6QZQ - chains A and B; structure by X-ray diffraction, 3.60 A resolution.

== Chain A (and B) ==
Molecule: CRISPR-associated (Cas) DxTHG family
Source organism: Sulfolobus islandicus (strain REY15A)
Notes: chain B of this document is another copy of the same molecule, construct and numbering; everything in this record applies to it too
UniProtKB: F0NE21 (F0NE21_SULIR); numbering as in UniProt (aligned over 1-454)
Sequence (454 residues; row label = number of the first residue in the row):
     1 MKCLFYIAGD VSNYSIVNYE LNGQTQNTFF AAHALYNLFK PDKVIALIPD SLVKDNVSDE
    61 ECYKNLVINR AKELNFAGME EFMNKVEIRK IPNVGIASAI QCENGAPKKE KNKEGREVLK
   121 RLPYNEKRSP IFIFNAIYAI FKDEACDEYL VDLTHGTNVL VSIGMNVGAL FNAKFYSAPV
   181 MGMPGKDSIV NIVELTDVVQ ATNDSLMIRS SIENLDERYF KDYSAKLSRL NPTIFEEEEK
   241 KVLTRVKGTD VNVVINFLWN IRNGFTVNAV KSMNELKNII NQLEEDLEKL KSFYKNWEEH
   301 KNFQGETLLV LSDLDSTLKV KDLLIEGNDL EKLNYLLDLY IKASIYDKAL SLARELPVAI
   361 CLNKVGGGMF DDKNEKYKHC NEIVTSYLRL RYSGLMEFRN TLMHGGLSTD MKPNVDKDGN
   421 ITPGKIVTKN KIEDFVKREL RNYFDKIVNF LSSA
Disulfides: C3-C146, C62-C102, C361-C380
What the authors report for this chain:
  - mutagenesis - H155D/N158D, H404A: abolished catalytic activity
  - catalytic residues: R399, N400, H404 (proposed by the authors, not directly observed)

== Interface between chain A and chain B ==
Residue-residue contacts (248; chain A residue first):
  D50(A) with W297(B)
  R89(A) with K295(B)
  K90(A) with W297(B), hydrogen bond (backbone-side chain); E298(B), salt bridge
  I91(A) with W297(B)
  P92(A) with W297(B)
  V94(A) with V193(B), hydrophobic
  G95(A) with P179(B)
  I96(A) with P179(B); V180(B); M181(B)
  A97(A) with M181(B)
  K127(A) with N191(B)
  R128(A) with W297(B); Q304(B)
  S129(A) with Q304(B), hydrogen bond (backbone-backbone); G305(B); E306(B); T307(B)
  P130(A) with E194(B); L195(B), hydrophobic; V198(B)
  I131(A) with D197(B); V198(B); T307(B)
  F132(A) with Y294(B), hydrophobic; W297(B), hydrophobic; F303(B); Q304(B)
  F134(A) with V198(B), hydrophobic; S312(B)
  N135(A) with Y294(B), hydrogen bond; L309(B), hydrogen bond (side chain-backbone); V310(B); L311(B), hydrogen bond (side chain-backbone)
  A136(A) with Y294(B)
  Y138(A) with R209(B); L311(B), hydrophobic; S312(B); D315(B), hydrogen bond
  A139(A) with K291(B)
  K142(A) with K291(B); D315(B), salt bridge
  D143(A) with K291(B), salt bridge; K295(B)
  L153(A) with N158(B), hydrogen bond (backbone-side chain)
  T154(A) with N158(B), hydrogen bond (backbone-side chain)
  H155(A) with N158(B)
  G156(A) with N158(B), hydrogen bond (backbone-side chain)
  N158(A) with L153(B), hydrogen bond (side chain-backbone); T154(B), hydrogen bond (side chain-backbone); H155(B); G156(B), hydrogen bond (side chain-backbone); N158(B); V161(B)
  V159(A) with S177(B); P179(B), hydrophobic; V193(B), hydrophobic
  V161(A) with N158(B); S162(B)
  S162(A) with V161(B); M165(B); L195(B)
  I163(A) with L195(B), hydrophobic
  M165(A) with S162(B); N166(B)
  N166(A) with V198(B); V199(B), hydrogen bond (side chain-backbone); T202(B), hydrogen bond (backbone-side chain)
  L170(A) with T202(B); S205(B); L206(B), hydrophobic; R209(B), hydrogen bond (backbone-side chain); S312(B)
  S177(A) with V159(B)
  P179(A) with V94(B); G95(B); I96(B); V159(B), hydrophobic
  V180(A) with I96(B)
  M181(A) with S51(B); I96(B); A97(B)
  N191(A) with K127(B)
  V193(A) with V94(B), hydrophobic
  E194(A) with P130(B)
  L195(A) with P130(B), hydrophobic; V159(B), hydrophobic; S162(B); I163(B), hydrophobic
  D197(A) with I131(B)
  V198(A) with P130(B), hydrophobic; I131(B); F134(B), hydrophobic; N166(B)
  V199(A) with N166(B), hydrogen bond (backbone-side chain)
  T202(A) with N166(B), hydrogen bond (side chain-backbone); L170(B)
  N203(A) with L206(B)
  S205(A) with L170(B)
  L206(A) with L170(B), hydrophobic; N203(B)
  M207(A) with M207(B), hydrophobic
  R209(A) with Y138(B); L170(B), hydrogen bond (side chain-backbone)
  S210(A) with M207(B); Y219(B), hydrogen bond (backbone-side chain)
  N214(A) with R218(B), hydrogen bond (backbone-side chain); Y219(B), hydrogen bond
  D216(A) with D216(B)
  R218(A) with N214(B), hydrogen bond (side chain-backbone); A343(B); S344(B); I345(B)
  Y219(A) with S210(B); N214(B), hydrogen bond; Y219(B)
  N256(A) with K429(B)
  W259(A) with Y346(B); K429(B); I432(B), hydrophobic
  R262(A) with S344(B), hydrogen bond (side chain-backbone); I345(B)
  N263(A) with Y346(B); L402(B)
  G264(A) with G405(B); G406(B), hydrogen bond (backbone-backbone)
  F265(A) with M411(B), hydrophobic; I432(B), hydrophobic
  T266(A) with G406(B), hydrogen bond (side chain-backbone)
  V267(A) with G406(B); L407(B); P413(B), hydrophobic; P423(B), hydrophobic
  K271(A) with N420(B); I421(B)
  K291(A) with A139(B); K142(B); D143(B), salt bridge
  Y294(A) with F132(B), hydrophobic; N135(B), hydrogen bond; A136(B)
  K295(A) with D143(B), salt bridge
  W297(A) with D50(B); K90(B), hydrogen bond (side chain-backbone); I91(B); P92(B); R128(B); F132(B), hydrophobic
  E298(A) with K90(B), salt bridge
  F303(A) with F132(B), hydrophobic
  Q304(A) with R128(B), hydrogen bond; S129(B), hydrogen bond (backbone-backbone); F132(B)
  G305(A) with S129(B)
  E306(A) with S129(B)
  T307(A) with S129(B); I131(B)
  L309(A) with N135(B), hydrogen bond (backbone-side chain)
  V310(A) with I131(B), hydrophobic; F134(B), hydrophobic; N135(B)
  L311(A) with N135(B), hydrogen bond (backbone-side chain); Y138(B), hydrophobic
  S312(A) with F134(B); Y138(B); L170(B)
  D315(A) with Y138(B), hydrogen bond; K142(B), salt bridge
  K319(A) with K142(B)
  N328(A) with G419(B), hydrogen bond (side chain-backbone)
  D329(A) with G419(B); N420(B), hydrogen bond; I421(B), hydrogen bond (side chain-backbone)
  L333(A) with I421(B), hydrophobic
  A343(A) with R218(B)
  S344(A) with R218(B); R262(B), hydrogen bond (backbone-side chain)
  I345(A) with R218(B); R262(B)
  Y346(A) with W259(B); N263(B)
  K348(A) with D347(B), salt bridge; L402(B)
  L352(A) with L407(B), hydrophobic
  E355(A) with L407(B)
  L356(A) with L407(B), hydrophobic
  L362(A) with V415(B), hydrophobic
  N363(A) with V415(B); K417(B); D418(B), hydrogen bond (side chain-backbone); G419(B), hydrogen bond (side chain-backbone)
  G366(A) with K417(B)
  G367(A) with V415(B)
  G368(A) with N414(B); V415(B), hydrogen bond (backbone-backbone)
  M369(A) with K412(B); P413(B); N414(B)
  F370(A) with L407(B), hydrophobic; S408(B); T409(B); P413(B), hydrogen bond (backbone-backbone)
  D371(A) with K412(B)
  Y377(A) with T409(B)
  T401(A) with F265(B)
  L402(A) with N263(B); K348(B), hydrogen bond (backbone-side chain)
  M403(A) with M403(B), hydrophobic
  G405(A) with G264(B)
  G406(A) with G264(B); T266(B), hydrogen bond (backbone-side chain); V267(B)
  L407(A) with V267(B); L352(B), hydrophobic; E355(B); L356(B), hydrophobic; F370(B), hydrophobic
  S408(A) with F370(B)
  T409(A) with F370(B); Y377(B)
  M411(A) with F265(B), hydrophobic
  K412(A) with M369(B); F370(B); D371(B)
  P413(A) with M369(B); F370(B), hydrogen bond (backbone-backbone)
  N414(A) with G368(B); M369(B)
  V415(A) with A359(B); G367(B); G368(B), hydrogen bond (backbone-backbone); F370(B), hydrophobic
  D416(A) with N363(B)
  K417(A) with N363(B); G366(B)
  D418(A) with N363(B), hydrogen bond (backbone-side chain)
  G419(A) with N328(B); L330(B); N363(B)
  N420(A) with K271(B); D329(B)
  I421(A) with K271(B), hydrogen bond (backbone-side chain); D329(B), hydrogen bond (backbone-side chain); L330(B), hydrophobic; L333(B), hydrophobic
  K429(A) with N256(B); W259(B)
Interface residues without a listed pair, chain A (141 interface residues in all): S51, N125, I140, T157, A169, P184, I189, S211, L215, N268, H300, S316, L330, D347, A359, D372, H404, P423, I432, E433
Interface residues without a listed pair, chain B (141 interface residues in all): R89, N125, E126, T157, A169, F171, I189, A201, L215, N268, H300, K319, L362, D372, R399, T401, H404, D416, E433

== Summary ==
Chain A and chain B each contribute 141 residues to their interface; the contacts include 48 hydrogen bonds
and 8 salt bridges. Polar pairs include K90(A)-E298(B), K142(A)-D315(B) and D143(A)-K291(B). From the paper:
catalytic residues R399(A), N400(A) and H404(A); H155D/N158D and H404A of chain A abolish catalytic activity.
Both chains are CRISPR-associated (Cas) DxTHG family (Sulfolobus islandicus (strain REY15A)). Entry 6QZQ
(Crystal structure of Csx1 from Sulfolobus islandicus monoclinic form) was determined by X-ray diffraction,
deposited together with 6QZT and 6R9R.
